PDB entry 6J5A | electron microscopy, 4.35 A resolution (low resolution: residue-level contacts below are approximate; hydrogen-bond / salt-bridge calls are withheld) | chains f and a of the 18 polymer chains in the assembly

[Chain f]
Name: ATP synthase subunit f, mitochondrial
From: Sus scrofa
Reference sequence: Q95339 (ATPK_PIG); residues 1-87 here correspond to UniProt positions 2-88 (UniProt number = residue number + 1)
Sequence (87 residues; numbered 1 to 87; the number before each row is that of its first residue):
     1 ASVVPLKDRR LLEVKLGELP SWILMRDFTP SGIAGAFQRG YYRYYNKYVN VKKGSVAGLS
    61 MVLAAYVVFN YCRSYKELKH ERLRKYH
Swiss-Prot annotation at these positions:
  - modified residue: Ala-1 (N-acetylalanine), Ser-2 (Phosphoserine), Lys-15 (N6-acetyllysine)

[Chain a]
Name: ATP synthase subunit a
From: Sus scrofa
Reference sequence: Q35915 (ATP6_PIG); numbering as in UniProt (aligned over 1-226)
Sequence (226 residues; each row starts with the number of its first residue):
     1 MNENLFASFI APTMMGLPIV TLIIMFPSLL FPTPKRLINN RTISIQQWLI QLTSKQMMAI
    61 HNQKGQTWSL MLMSLIMFIG STNILGLLPH SFTPTTQLSM NLGMAIPLWS ATVFTGFRYK
   121 TKTSLAHFLP QGTPALLIPM LVIIETISLF IQPVALAVRL TANITAGHLL IHLIGGATLA
   181 LLNINTMTAF ITFTILILLT ILEFAVALIQ AYVFTLLVSL YLHDNT
Unresolved in the structure: 1, 225-226

[Interface between chain f and chain a]
Pairs across the interface - 29 pairs, chain f then chain a:
  Gly-17(f) with Thr-42(a)
  Pro-20(f) with Pro-34(a); Asn-40(a)
  Ser-21(f) with Arg-36(a); Leu-37(a); Ile-38(a)
  Trp-22(f) with Lys-35(a); Arg-36(a)
  Gly-32(f) with Arg-41(a)
  Ile-33(f) with Arg-41(a)
  Ala-34(f) with Arg-41(a)
  Gly-35(f) with Arg-41(a)
  Lys-52(f) with Arg-41(a)
  Lys-53(f) with Arg-41(a)
  Leu-59(f) with Leu-30(a)
  Val-62(f) with Phe-26(a); Leu-30(a)
  Leu-63(f) with Leu-30(a); Leu-85(a); Leu-88(a)
  Tyr-66(f) with Ile-23(a); Phe-26(a); Ser-91(a); Phe-92(a)
  Val-67(f) with Leu-88(a); Pro-89(a)
  Asn-70(f) with His-90(a); Ser-91(a)
  Tyr-71(f) with His-90(a)
Other interface residues (no listed pair), chain f (19 interface residues in all): Leu-19, Gly-54
Other interface residues (no listed pair), chain a (19 interface residues in all): Asn-39, Ile-45

[Summary]
Chain f and chain a each contribute 19 residues to their interface.
Here chain f is ATP synthase subunit f, mitochondrial and chain a is ATP synthase subunit a, both from Sus
scrofa. Entry 6J5A (Cryo-EM structure of the mammalian DP-state ATP synthase FO section) was determined by
electron microscopy (same publication as 6J54).
